PDB entry 4RJI | X-ray diffraction, 3.20 A resolution | chains A and D of the 4 polymer chains in the assembly

== Chain A (and D) ==
Name: Acetolactate synthase
Organism: Bacillus subtilis
Notes: EC 4.1.3.18; chain D of this document is another copy of the same molecule, construct and numbering; everything in this record applies to it too
UniProt: V5MX36 (V5MX36_BACIU); residues 1-571 here = UniProt positions 1-571
Chain sequence (587 residues; each row starts with the number of its first residue):
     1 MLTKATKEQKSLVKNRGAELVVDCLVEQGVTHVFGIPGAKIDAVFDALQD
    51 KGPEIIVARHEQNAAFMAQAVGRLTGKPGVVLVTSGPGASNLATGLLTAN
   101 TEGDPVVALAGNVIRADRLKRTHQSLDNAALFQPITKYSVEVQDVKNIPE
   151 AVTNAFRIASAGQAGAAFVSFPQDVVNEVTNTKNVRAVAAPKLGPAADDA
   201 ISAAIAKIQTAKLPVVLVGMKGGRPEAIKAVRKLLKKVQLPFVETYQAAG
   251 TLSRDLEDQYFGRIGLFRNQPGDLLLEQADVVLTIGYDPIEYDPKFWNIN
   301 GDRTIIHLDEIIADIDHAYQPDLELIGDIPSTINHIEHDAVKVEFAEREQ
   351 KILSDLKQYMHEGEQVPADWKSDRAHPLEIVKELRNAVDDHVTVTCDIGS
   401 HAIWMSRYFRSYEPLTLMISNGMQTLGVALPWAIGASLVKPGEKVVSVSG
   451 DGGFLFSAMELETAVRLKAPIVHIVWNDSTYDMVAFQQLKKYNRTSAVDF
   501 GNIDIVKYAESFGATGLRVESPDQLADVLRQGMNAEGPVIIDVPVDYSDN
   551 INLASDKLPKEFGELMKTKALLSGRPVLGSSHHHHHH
Unresolved in the structure: 1-14, 365-371, 561-587 (chain D: 1-13, 569-587)
Sequence notes: expression tag (572-587)
Bound ions: Mg2+: D451, D478, T480 (together with thiamine diphosphate)
Small-molecule neighbours:
  - thiamine diphosphate: I398, G399, S400, H401, Q424, T425, L426, G450, D451, G452, G453, F456, W476, D478, T480, Y481, D482, M483, V484, Y547
  - thiamine diphosphate (TPP): I36, P37, G38, E61, T84, P87, G88, N91, Q124

== Chain A / chain D interface ==
Pairs across the interface (57; chain A residue first):
  K146(A) with H317(D), hydrogen bond (backbone-side chain)
  E150(A) with I315(D); D316(D); H317(D), hydrogen bond (side chain-backbone)
  T153(A) with I315(D)
  N154(A) with A313(D); D314(D); I315(D), hydrogen bond (side chain-backbone)
  R157(A) with I312(D); A313(D), hydrogen bond (side chain-backbone); I315(D); E324(D), salt bridge
  T182(A) with H317(D)
  K183(A) with H317(D)
  V185(A) with I315(D), hydrophobic; H317(D); Q320(D)
  R186(A) with Q320(D), hydrogen bond (backbone-side chain); P321(D), hydrogen bond (side chain-backbone); D322(D), salt bridge
  V188(A) with P321(D); E324(D)
  A189(A) with E324(D)
  P191(A) with I312(D); E324(D); I326(D), hydrophobic
  L193(A) with I326(D), hydrophobic
  G194(A) with P195(D); A197(D)
  P195(A) with G194(D)
  A197(A) with G194(D)
  I312(A) with R157(D); P191(D), hydrophobic
  A313(A) with R157(D), hydrogen bond (backbone-side chain)
  D314(A) with N154(D)
  I315(A) with E150(D); N154(D), hydrogen bond (backbone-side chain); R157(D); V185(D), hydrophobic; V188(D), hydrophobic
  D316(A) with E150(D)
  H317(A) with K146(D), hydrogen bond (side chain-backbone); E150(D), hydrogen bond (backbone-side chain); T182(D); K183(D); V185(D)
  Q320(A) with V185(D); R186(D), hydrogen bond (side chain-backbone)
  P321(A) with R186(D), hydrogen bond (backbone-side chain); V188(D)
  D322(A) with R186(D), salt bridge
  E324(A) with R157(D), salt bridge; V188(D); A189(D); P191(D)
  I326(A) with P191(D), hydrophobic; L193(D), hydrophobic
Other interface residues (no listed pair), chain A (31 interface residues in all): P149, A161, K192, A196
Other interface residues (no listed pair), chain D (31 interface residues in all): P149, T153, A161, A196, D199

== Overview ==
Chain A and chain D each contribute 31 residues to their interface; the contacts include 12 hydrogen bonds and
4 salt bridges. Polar pairs include R157(A)-E324(D), R186(A)-D322(D) and K146(A)-H317(D). Chain A binds
thiamine diphosphate. D451(A), D478(A) and T480(A) form the Mg2+ site.
Both chains are Acetolactate synthase (Bacillus subtilis). Entry 4RJI (Acetolactate synthase from Bacillus
subtilis bound to ThDP - crystal form I) was determined by X-ray diffraction (same publication as 4RJJ and
4RJK).
